Entry 8E6W (electron microscopy, 4.27 A resolution (low resolution: residue-level contacts below are approximate; hydrogen-bond / salt-bridge calls are withheld)); this record covers chains 8 and f of the 7 polymer chains in the assembly.

== Chain 8 ==
Molecule: lambda-tR1 rut RNA
Sequence (60 nucleotides; row label = number of the first residue in the row; numbering starts at 0):
     0 UAACCCCGCUCUUACACAUUCCAGCCCUGAAAAAGGGCAUCAAAUUAAAC
    50 CACACCUAUG
Unresolved in the structure: 0, 59

== Chain f ==
Molecule: Transcription termination factor Rho
Source organism: Escherichia coli
Notes: EC 3.6.4.-
UniProt: A0A0A0GPI6 (A0A0A0GPI6_ECOLX); residues 1-419 here correspond to UniProt positions 25-443 (UniProt number = residue number + 24)
Amino-acid sequence (419 residues; row label = number of the first residue in the row):
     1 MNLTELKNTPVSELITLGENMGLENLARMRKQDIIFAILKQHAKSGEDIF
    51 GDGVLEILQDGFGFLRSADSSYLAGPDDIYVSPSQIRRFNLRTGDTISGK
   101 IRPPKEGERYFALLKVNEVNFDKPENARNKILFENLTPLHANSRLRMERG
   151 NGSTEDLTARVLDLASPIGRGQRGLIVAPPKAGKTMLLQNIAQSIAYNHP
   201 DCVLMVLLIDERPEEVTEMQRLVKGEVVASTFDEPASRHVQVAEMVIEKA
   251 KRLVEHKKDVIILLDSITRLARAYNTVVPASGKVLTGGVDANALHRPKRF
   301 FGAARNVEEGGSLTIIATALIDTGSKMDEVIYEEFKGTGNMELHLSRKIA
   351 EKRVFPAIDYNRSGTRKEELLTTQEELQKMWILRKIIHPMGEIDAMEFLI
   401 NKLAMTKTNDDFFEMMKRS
Unresolved in the structure: 418-419
Ion coordination: beryllium trifluoride ion: Lys184 (together with ADP)
Ligand contacts:
  - ADP / beryllium trifluoride: Gly337, Arg366, Lys367
  - ADP / beryllium trifluoride: Thr158, Pro179, Pro180, Lys181, Ala182, Gly183, Lys184, Thr185, Met186, Asp265, Leu320, Phe355

== Interface between chain 8 and chain f ==
Pairs across the interface - 29 pairs, chain 8 then chain f:
  A1(8) with Phe89(f); Lys115(f); Val116(f); Val119(f); Pro124(f)
  A2(8) with Gln85(f); Arg88(f); Phe89(f); Leu113(f); Leu114(f); Lys115(f); Val116(f)
  C3(8) with Ser82(f); Ser84(f); Gln85(f); Ala112(f); Leu113(f); Leu114(f)
  C4(8) with Tyr80(f); Ser82(f); Arg102(f); Glu108(f); Ala112(f)
  C5(8) with Tyr80(f); Glu108(f)
  C6(8) with Glu108(f); Arg109(f); Tyr110(f)
  G7(8) with Arg109(f)
Other interface residues (no listed pair), chain f (19 interface residues in all): Gly107, Asn117

== In short ==
Chain 8 and chain f form an interface of 7 and 19 residues respectively. Chain f binds ADP / beryllium
trifluoride.
Chain 8 is lambda-tR1 rut RNA and chain f is Transcription termination factor Rho (Escherichia coli); the
structure, Escherichia coli Rho-dependent transcription pre-termination complex containing 18 nt long RNA
spacer, lambda-tR1 rut RNA, Mg-ADP-BeF3 ..., was determined by electron microscopy (same publication as 8E3F,
8E3H, 8E5K, 8E5L, 8E5O, 8E5P and 3 further entries).
